2ODP - chain A; structure by X-ray diffraction, 1.90 A resolution.

Chain A:
Protein: Complement C2
Source organism: Homo sapiens
Notes: EC 3.4.21.43; fragment: Complement C2a fragment
UniProtKB: P06681 (CO2_HUMAN); residues 224-732 here correspond to UniProt positions 244-752 (UniProt number = residue number + 20)
Amino-acid sequence (509 residues; row label = number of the first residue in the row):
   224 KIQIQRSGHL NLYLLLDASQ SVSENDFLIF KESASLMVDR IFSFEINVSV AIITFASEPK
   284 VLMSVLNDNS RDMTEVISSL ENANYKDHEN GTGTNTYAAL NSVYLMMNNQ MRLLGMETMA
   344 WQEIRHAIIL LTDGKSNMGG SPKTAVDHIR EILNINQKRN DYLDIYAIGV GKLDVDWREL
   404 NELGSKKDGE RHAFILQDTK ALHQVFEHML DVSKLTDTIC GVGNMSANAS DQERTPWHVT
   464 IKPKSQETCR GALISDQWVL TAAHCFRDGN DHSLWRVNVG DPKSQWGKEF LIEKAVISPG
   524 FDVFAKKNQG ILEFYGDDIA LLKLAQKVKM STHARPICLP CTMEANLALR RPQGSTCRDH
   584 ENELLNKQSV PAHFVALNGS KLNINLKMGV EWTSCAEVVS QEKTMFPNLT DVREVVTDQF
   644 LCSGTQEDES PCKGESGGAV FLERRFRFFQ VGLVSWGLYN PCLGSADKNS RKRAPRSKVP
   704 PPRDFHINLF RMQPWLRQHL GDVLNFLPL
Disordered / not traced: 467-470, 490-497, 687-691, 731-732
Disulfides: Cys443-Cys561, Cys472-Cys488, Cys564-Cys580, Cys618-Cys645, Cys655-Cys685
Covalent attachments: N-acetylglucosamine (NAG) linked to Asn313, Asn447, Asn601, Asn631
Construct notes: engineered mutation Ala241 (Cys261 in P06681)
Metal / ion sites: Mg2+: Ser242, Ser244, Thr317

Overview:
Covalently linked N-acetylglucosamine: at Asn313, Asn447, Asn601 and Asn631. Ser242, Ser244 and Thr317 form
the Mg2+ site.
Chain A is Complement C2 (Homo sapiens); the structure, Complement component C2a, the catalytic fragment of
C3- and C5-convertase of human complement, was determined by X-ray diffraction together with 2ODQ from the
same study.
